PDB entry 5L6B | X-ray diffraction, 2.60 A resolution | chains O and U of the 28 polymer chains in the assembly

== Chain O ==
Name: Proteasome subunit alpha type-2
Organism: Saccharomyces cerevisiae (strain ATCC 204508 / S288c)
Notes: EC 3.4.25.1
UniProt: P23639 (PSA2_YEAST); residues 1-250 here = UniProt positions 1-250
Amino-acid sequence (250 residues; each row starts with the number of its first residue):
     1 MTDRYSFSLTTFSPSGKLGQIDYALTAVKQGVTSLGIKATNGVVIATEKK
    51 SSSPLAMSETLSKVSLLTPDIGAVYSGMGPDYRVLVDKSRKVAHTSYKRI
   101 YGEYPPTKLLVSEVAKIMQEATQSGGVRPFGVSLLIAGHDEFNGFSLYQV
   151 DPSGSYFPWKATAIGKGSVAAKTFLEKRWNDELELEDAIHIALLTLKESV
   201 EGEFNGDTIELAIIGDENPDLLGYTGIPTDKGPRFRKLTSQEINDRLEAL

== Chain U ==
Name: Proteasome subunit alpha type-1
Organism: Saccharomyces cerevisiae (strain ATCC 204508 / S288c)
Notes: EC 3.4.25.1
UniProt: P21243 (PSA1_YEAST); residues -8 to 243 here correspond to UniProt positions 1-252 (UniProt number = residue number + 9)
Amino-acid sequence (252 residues; row label = number of the first residue in the row; numbers below 1 keep their minus sign (Met-8 is residue -8)):
    -8 MSGAAAASAAGYDRHITIFSPEGRLYQVEYAFKATNQTNINSLAVRGKDC
    42 TVVISQKKVPDKLLDPTTVSYIFCISRTIGMVVNGPIPDARNAALRAKAE
    92 AAEFRYKYGYDMPCDVLAKRMANLSQIYTQRAYMRPLGVILTFVSVDEEL
   142 GPSIYKTDPAGYYVGYKATATGPKQQEITTNLENHFKKSKIDHINEESWE
   192 KVVEFAITHMIDALGTEFSKNDLEVGVATKDKFFTLSAENIEERLVAIAE
   242 QD
Disordered / not traced: -8 to 1, 243

== Chain O / chain U interface ==
Residue-residue contacts - 63 pairs, chain O then chain U:
  Asp3(O) - Tyr124(U)
  Tyr5(O) - Ile7(U)
  Tyr5(O) - Ala123(U)  hydrophobic
  Tyr5(O) - Tyr124(U)  hydrophobic
  Leu9(O) - Ile9(U)  hydrophobic
  Leu9(O) - Ala123(U)  hydrophobic
  Gln20(O) - Ile9(U)
  Gln20(O) - Phe10(U)  hydrogen bond (side chain-backbone)
  Tyr23(O) - Phe10(U)  hydrophobic
  Tyr23(O) - Ser11(U)
  Tyr23(O) - Pro12(U)  hydrophobic
  Tyr23(O) - Gly14(U)
  Ala24(O) - Phe10(U)  hydrophobic
  Thr26(O) - Glu13(U)
  Ala27(O) - Gly14(U)
  Ser52(O) - Tyr153(U)  hydrogen bond
  Pro54(O) - Lys158(U)  hydrogen bond (backbone-side chain)
  Pro54(O) - Glu174(U)
  Leu55(O) - Tyr157(U)
  Leu55(O) - Lys158(U)  hydrogen bond (backbone-backbone)
  Leu55(O) - Ala159(U)
  Leu55(O) - Thr170(U)
  Leu55(O) - Leu173(U)  hydrophobic
  Leu55(O) - Phe177(U)  hydrophobic
  Ala56(O) - Gly156(U)
  Ala56(O) - Tyr157(U)  hydrophobic
  Met57(O) - Arg37(U)
  Met57(O) - Val155(U)
  Met57(O) - Gly156(U)  hydrogen bond (backbone-backbone)
  Met57(O) - Tyr157(U)
  Met57(O) - Lys158(U)
  Thr60(O) - Tyr146(U)
  Thr60(O) - Val155(U)
  Thr60(O) - Gly156(U)  hydrogen bond (side chain-backbone)
  Leu61(O) - Tyr153(U)  hydrophobic
  Leu61(O) - Val155(U)  hydrophobic
  Met78(O) - Phe10(U)  hydrophobic
  Met78(O) - Leu16(U)  hydrophobic
  Pro80(O) - Gln117(U)
  Pro80(O) - Ala151(U)
  Pro80(O) - Gly152(U)
  Pro80(O) - Tyr153(U)
  Asp81(O) - Gln117(U)
  Arg83(O) - Ala113(U)  hydrogen bond (side chain-backbone)
  Arg83(O) - Asn114(U)
  Arg83(O) - Gly152(U)  hydrogen bond (side chain-backbone)
  Arg83(O) - Tyr154(U)
  Val84(O) - Asn114(U)
  Val84(O) - Gln117(U)
  Asp87(O) - Lys110(U)  salt bridge
  Asp87(O) - Asn114(U)
  Gly126(O) - Arg122(U)
  Gly126(O) - Ala123(U)  hydrogen bond (backbone-backbone)
  Val127(O) - Gln121(U)
  Val127(O) - Arg122(U)
  Arg128(O) - Thr8(U)
  Arg128(O) - Phe10(U)
  Arg128(O) - Leu16(U)
  Arg128(O) - Thr120(U)  hydrogen bond (side chain-backbone)
  Arg128(O) - Gln121(U)  hydrogen bond (backbone-backbone)
  Pro129(O) - Phe10(U)
  Phe130(O) - Gln121(U)
  Gly131(O) - Phe10(U)
Other interface residues (no listed pair), chain O (31 interface residues in all): Met1, Thr2, Ser53, Ala121
Other interface residues (no listed pair), chain U (34 interface residues in all): Thr160

== Overview ==
31 residues of chain O and 34 residues of chain U are in contact; the contacts include 11 hydrogen bonds and 1
salt bridge. Polar pairs include Asp87(O)-Lys110(U), Gln20(O)-Phe10(U) and Ser52(O)-Tyr153(U).
Here chain O is Proteasome subunit alpha type-2 and chain U is Proteasome subunit alpha type-1, both from
Saccharomyces cerevisiae (strain ATCC 204508 / S288c). Entry 5L6B (Yeast 20S proteasome with mouse beta5i
(1-138) and mouse beta6 (97-111; 118-133) in complex with ONX ...) was determined by X-ray diffraction
together with 5L52, 5L54, 5L55, 5L5A, 5L5B, 5L5D and 30 further entries from the same study.
